5YNP - chains A and B; structure by X-ray diffraction, 2.27 A resolution.

== Chain A ==
Molecule: nsp16 protein
Organism: Human betacoronavirus 2c EMC/2012
Reference sequence: K0BWD0 (K0BWD0_9BETC); residues 1-303 here correspond to UniProt positions 6776-7078 (UniProt number = residue number + 6775)
Chain sequence (303 residues; numbered 1 to 303; the number before each row is that of its first residue):
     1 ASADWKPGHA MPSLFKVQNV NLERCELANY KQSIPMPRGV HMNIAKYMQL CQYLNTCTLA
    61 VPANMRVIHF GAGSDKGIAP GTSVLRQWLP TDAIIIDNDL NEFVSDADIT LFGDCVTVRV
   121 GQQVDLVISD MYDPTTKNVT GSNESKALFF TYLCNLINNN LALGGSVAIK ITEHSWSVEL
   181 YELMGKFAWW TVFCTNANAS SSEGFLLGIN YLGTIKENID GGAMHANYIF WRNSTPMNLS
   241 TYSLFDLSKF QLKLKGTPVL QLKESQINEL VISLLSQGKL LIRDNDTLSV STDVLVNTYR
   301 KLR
Not modelled in the structure: 295-303
Residues lining bound ligands:
  - 7-methyl-gpppa (GTA; p1-7-methylguanosine-P3-adenosine-5',5'-triphosphate): C25, E26, L27, Y30, K31, K46, D130, Y132, P134, K137, V139, K170, T172, E173, H174, S175, N198, S201, S202, E203
  - sinefungin (SFG): N43, Y47, H69, G71, A72, G73, S74, P80, G81, N98, D99, L100, N101, G113, D114, C115, D130, M131, Y132, F149

== Chain B ==
Molecule: nsp10 protein
Organism: Human betacoronavirus 2c EMC/2012
Reference sequence: K4LC41 (K4LC41_9BETC); residues 1-140 here correspond to UniProt positions 4238-4377 (UniProt number = residue number + 4237)
Chain sequence (140 residues; each row starts with the number of its first residue):
     1 AGSNTEFASN SSVLSLVNFT VDPQKAYLDF VNAGGAPLTN CVKMLTPKTG TGIAISVKPE
    61 STADQETYGG ASVCLYCRAH IEHPDVSGVC KYKGKFVQIP AQCVRDPVGF CLSNTPCNVC
   121 QYWIGYGCNC DSLRQAALPQ
Not modelled in the structure: 1-9, 132-140
Ion coordination: Zn2+ site 1: C74, C77, H83, C90; Zn2+ site 2: C117, C120, C128, C130

== How chain A and chain B interact ==
Pairs across the interface - 45 pairs, chain A then chain B:
  P37(A) - L45(B)  hydrophobic
  R38(A) - K43(B)  hydrogen bond (backbone-side chain)
  G39(A) - K43(B)
  V40(A) - K43(B)
  H41(A) - N40(B)  hydrogen bond
  H41(A) - C41(B)
  I44(A) - V42(B)  hydrophobic
  I44(A) - K43(B)
  M48(A) - L45(B)
  K76(A) - N40(B)
  I78(A) - N40(B)
  I78(A) - V42(B)  hydrophobic
  I78(A) - R78(B)
  P80(A) - V42(B)  hydrophobic
  S83(A) - V42(B)
  S83(A) - M44(B)
  S83(A) - G69(B)
  S83(A) - F96(B)
  V84(A) - M44(B)
  R86(A) - K58(B)
  R86(A) - G94(B)
  R86(A) - F96(B)
  Q87(A) - M44(B)
  Q87(A) - L45(B)  hydrogen bond (side chain-backbone)
  Q87(A) - K58(B)
  Q87(A) - P59(B)
  Q87(A) - F96(B)
  L89(A) - K58(B)  hydrogen bond (backbone-side chain)
  T91(A) - V57(B)
  T91(A) - K58(B)
  E102(A) - H80(B)  salt bridge
  V104(A) - C77(B)  hydrophobic
  S105(A) - A71(B)
  S105(A) - K93(B)  hydrogen bond (backbone-side chain)
  D106(A) - G69(B)
  D106(A) - G70(B)  hydrogen bond (side chain-backbone)
  D106(A) - A71(B)  hydrogen bond (side chain-backbone)
  D106(A) - K93(B)
  D106(A) - G94(B)  hydrogen bond (side chain-backbone)
  D106(A) - K95(B)
  A107(A) - K93(B)  hydrogen bond (backbone-side chain)
  L244(A) - L45(B)  hydrophobic
  L247(A) - L45(B)
  L247(A) - T46(B)
  Q251(A) - K58(B)
Other interface residues (no listed pair), chain A (26 interface residues in all): P90, F103
Other interface residues (no listed pair), chain B (22 interface residues in all): P47, Y92

== Overview ==
26 residues of chain A face 22 of chain B across their interface; the contacts include 9 hydrogen bonds and 1
salt bridge. Among the polar pairs are E102(A)-H80(B), R38(A)-K43(B) and H41(A)-N40(B). Chain A binds
sinefungin and 7-methyl-gpppa.
Chain A is nsp16 protein and chain B is nsp10 protein, both from Human betacoronavirus 2c EMC/2012; the
structure, Crystal structure of MERS-CoV nsp16/nsp10 complex bound to sinefungin and m7GpppA, was determined
by X-ray diffraction.
